7SU3 - chains C and D of the 7 polymer chains in the assembly; structure by electron microscopy, 3.30 A resolution.

Chain C:
Molecule: X-ray repair cross-complementing protein 5
Source organism: Homo sapiens
Notes: EC 3.6.4.-
UniProt: P13010 (XRCC5_HUMAN); numbering as in UniProt (aligned over 1-732)
Sequence (732 residues; row label = number of the first residue in the row):
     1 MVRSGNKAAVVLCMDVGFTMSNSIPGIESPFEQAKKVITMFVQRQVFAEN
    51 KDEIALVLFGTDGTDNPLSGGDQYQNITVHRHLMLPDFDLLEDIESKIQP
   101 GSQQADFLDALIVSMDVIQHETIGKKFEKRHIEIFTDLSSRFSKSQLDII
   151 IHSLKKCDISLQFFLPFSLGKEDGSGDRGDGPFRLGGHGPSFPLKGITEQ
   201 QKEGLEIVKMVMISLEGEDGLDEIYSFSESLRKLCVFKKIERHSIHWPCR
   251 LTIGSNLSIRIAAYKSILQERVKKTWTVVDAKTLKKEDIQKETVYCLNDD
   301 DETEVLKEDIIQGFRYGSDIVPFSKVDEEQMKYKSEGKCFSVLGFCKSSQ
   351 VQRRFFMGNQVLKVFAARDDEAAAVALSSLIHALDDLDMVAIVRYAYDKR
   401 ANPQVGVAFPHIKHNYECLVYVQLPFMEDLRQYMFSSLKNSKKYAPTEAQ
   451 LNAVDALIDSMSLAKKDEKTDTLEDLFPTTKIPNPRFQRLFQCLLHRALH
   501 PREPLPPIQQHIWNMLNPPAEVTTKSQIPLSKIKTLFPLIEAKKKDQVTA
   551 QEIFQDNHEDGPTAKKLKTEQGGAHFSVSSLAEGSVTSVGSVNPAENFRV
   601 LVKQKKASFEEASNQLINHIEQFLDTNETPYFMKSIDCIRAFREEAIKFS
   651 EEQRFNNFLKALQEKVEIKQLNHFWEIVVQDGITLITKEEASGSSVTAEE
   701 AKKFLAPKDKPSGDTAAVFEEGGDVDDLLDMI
Unresolved in the structure: 1-5, 171-180, 559-576, 582-594, 707-723
UniProt features mapped onto this chain:
  - region: Leu138 to Leu165 (Leucine-zipper)
  - motif: Glu720 to Leu728 (EEXXXDL motif)
  - modified residue: Lys144 (N6-acetyllysine), Ser255 (Phosphoserine), Ser258 (Phosphoserine), Lys265 (N6-acetyllysine), Ser318 (Phosphoserine), Lys332 (N6-acetyllysine), Thr535 (Phosphothreonine), Ser577 (Phosphoserine), Ser579 (Phosphoserine), Ser580 (Phosphoserine), Lys660 (N6-acetyllysine), Lys665 (N6-acetyllysine), Thr715 (Phosphothreonine)
  - cross-link (Glycyl lysine isopeptide (Lys-Gly)): Lys195 (interchain with G-Cter in SUMO2), Lys532 (interchain with G-Cter in SUMO2), Lys534 (interchain with G-Cter in SUMO2), Lys566 (interchain with G-Cter in SUMO2), Lys568 (interchain with G-Cter in SUMO2), Lys669 (interchain with G-Cter in SUMO2), Lys688 (interchain with G-Cter in SUMO2)
  - mutagenesis: Glu720 to Glu721 (Abolishes interaction with PRKDC and its recruitment to sites of DNA damage), Asp726 to Asp727 (Abolishes interaction with PRKDC and its recruitment to sites of DNA damage)
Small-molecule neighbours: inositol hexakisphosphate (IHP): His411, Lys413, Tyr416, Glu474, Lys481

Chain D:
Molecule: 24-nt DNA strand
Sequence (24 nucleotides; row label = number of the first residue in the row):
     1 GCATGCTCTACTGCTTCGATATCG

How chain C and chain D interact:
Residue-residue contacts - 5 pairs, chain C then chain D:
  Arg271(C) - DT20(D)  salt bridge to the phosphate
  Trp276(C) - DA21(D)  phosphate contact
  Arg431(C) - DC17(D)  salt bridge to the phosphate
  Arg486(C) - DT20(D)  salt bridge to the phosphate
  Lys545(C) - DA10(D)  salt bridge to the phosphate
Other interface residues (no listed pair), chain C (7 interface residues in all): Thr275, Arg400
Other interface residues (no listed pair), chain D (7 interface residues in all): DT9, DA19, DG24

Summary:
Chain C and chain D each contribute 7 residues to their interface, with 4 salt bridges. Among the polar pairs
are Arg271(C)-DT20(D), Arg431(C)-DC17(D) and Arg486(C)-DT20(D). Chain C binds inositol hexakisphosphate. From
UniProt: 4 mutagenesis sites on chain C.
Here chain C is X-ray repair cross-complementing protein 5 (Homo sapiens) and chain D is a 24-nt DNA strand.
Entry 7SU3 (CryoEM structure of DNA-PK complex VII) was determined by electron microscopy, deposited together
with 7SGL and 7SUD.
